Entry 7K3J (X-ray diffraction, 2.50 A resolution); this record covers chains A and H of the 6 polymer chains in the assembly.

Chain A:
Name: Dynein light chain 1, cytoplasmic
Organism: Drosophila melanogaster
UniProt: Q24117 (DYL1_DROME); numbering as in UniProt (aligned over 1-89)
Chain sequence (89 residues; each row starts with the number of its first residue):
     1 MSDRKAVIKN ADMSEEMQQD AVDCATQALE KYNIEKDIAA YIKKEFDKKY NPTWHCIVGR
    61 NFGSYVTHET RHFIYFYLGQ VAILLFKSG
Disordered / not traced: 1-4

Chain H:
Name: Protein panoramix
Organism: Drosophila melanogaster
UniProt: Q9W2H9 (PANX_DROME); numbering as in UniProt (aligned over 455-480)
Chain sequence (27 residues; row label = number of the first residue in the row):
   454 STLYKNAATQ TERRTATRDA GTQVRLE
Disordered / not traced: 454-455
Sequence notes: expression tag (454)

Interface between chain A and chain H:
Contacting residue pairs - 7 pairs, chain A then chain H:
  Asn33(A) - Arg478(H)
  Ile34(A) - Gln476(H)
  Glu35(A) - Gln476(H)  hydrogen bond
  Glu35(A) - Arg478(H)  salt bridge
  Lys36(A) - Thr475(H)
  Lys36(A) - Gln476(H)  hydrogen bond (backbone-side chain)
  Asn61(A) - Glu480(H)
Other interface residues (no listed pair), chain A (6 interface residues in all): Lys43
Other interface residues (no listed pair), chain H (6 interface residues in all): Asp472, Gly474

In short:
Chain A and chain H each contribute 6 residues to their interface, with 2 hydrogen bonds and 1 salt bridge.
Polar pairs include Glu35(A)-Arg478(H), Glu35(A)-Gln476(H) and Lys36(A)-Gln476(H).
Here chain A is Dynein light chain 1, cytoplasmic and chain H is Protein panoramix, both from Drosophila
melanogaster. Entry 7K3J (Crystal structure of dLC8 in complex with Panoramix TQT+TQ peptide) was determined
by X-ray diffraction together with 7K3K and 7K3L from the same study.
